8GGD - chains D and B of the 5 polymer chains in the assembly; structure by electron microscopy, 3.33 A resolution.

# Chain D (and B)
Molecule: malate dehydrogenase
From: Trypanosoma cruzi strain CL Brener
Notes: chain B of this document is another copy of the same molecule, construct and numbering; everything in this record applies to it too
UniProtKB: Q4DRD8 (Q4DRD8_TRYCC); numbering as in UniProt (aligned over 1-323)
Sequence (323 residues; row label = number of the first residue in the row):
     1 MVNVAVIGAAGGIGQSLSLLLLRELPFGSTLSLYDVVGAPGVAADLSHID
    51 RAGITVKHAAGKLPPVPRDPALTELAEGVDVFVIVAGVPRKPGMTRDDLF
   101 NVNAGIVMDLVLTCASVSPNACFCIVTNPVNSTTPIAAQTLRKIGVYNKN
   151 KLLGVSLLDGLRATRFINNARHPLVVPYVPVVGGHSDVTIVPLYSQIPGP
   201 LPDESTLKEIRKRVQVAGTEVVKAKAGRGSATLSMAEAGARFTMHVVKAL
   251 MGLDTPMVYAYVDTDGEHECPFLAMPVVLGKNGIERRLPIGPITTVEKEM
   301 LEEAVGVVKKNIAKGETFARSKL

# Interface between chain D and chain B
Contacting residue pairs (11):
  P173(D) with T255(B)
  L174(D) with R286(B); L288(B), hydrophobic
  P198(D) with Y178(B)
  P200(D) with R286(B)
  T255(D) with P173(B)
  V278(D) with L174(B), hydrophobic
  E285(D) with P173(B)
  R286(D) with L174(B); P200(B)
  L288(D) with L174(B), hydrophobic
Other interface residues (no listed pair), chain D (10 interface residues in all): Y178
Other interface residues (no listed pair), chain B (10 interface residues in all): P198, V278, E285

# Summary
Chain D and chain B each contribute 10 residues to their interface.
Both chains are malate dehydrogenase (Trypanosoma cruzi strain CL Brener). Entry 8GGD (Structure of
Trypanosoma (MDH)4-Pex5, close conformation) was determined by electron microscopy, deposited together with
8GGH, 8GH2, 8GH3 and 8GI0.
